Entry 1WCM (X-ray diffraction, 3.80 A resolution); this record covers chains A and H of the 12 polymer chains in the assembly.

[Chain A]
Protein: DNA-directed RNA polymerase II largest subunit
Source organism: Saccharomyces cerevisiae
Notes: EC 2.7.7.6
UniProt: P04050 (RPB1_YEAST); numbering as in UniProt (aligned over 1-1733)
Amino-acid sequence (1733 residues; each row starts with the number of its first residue):
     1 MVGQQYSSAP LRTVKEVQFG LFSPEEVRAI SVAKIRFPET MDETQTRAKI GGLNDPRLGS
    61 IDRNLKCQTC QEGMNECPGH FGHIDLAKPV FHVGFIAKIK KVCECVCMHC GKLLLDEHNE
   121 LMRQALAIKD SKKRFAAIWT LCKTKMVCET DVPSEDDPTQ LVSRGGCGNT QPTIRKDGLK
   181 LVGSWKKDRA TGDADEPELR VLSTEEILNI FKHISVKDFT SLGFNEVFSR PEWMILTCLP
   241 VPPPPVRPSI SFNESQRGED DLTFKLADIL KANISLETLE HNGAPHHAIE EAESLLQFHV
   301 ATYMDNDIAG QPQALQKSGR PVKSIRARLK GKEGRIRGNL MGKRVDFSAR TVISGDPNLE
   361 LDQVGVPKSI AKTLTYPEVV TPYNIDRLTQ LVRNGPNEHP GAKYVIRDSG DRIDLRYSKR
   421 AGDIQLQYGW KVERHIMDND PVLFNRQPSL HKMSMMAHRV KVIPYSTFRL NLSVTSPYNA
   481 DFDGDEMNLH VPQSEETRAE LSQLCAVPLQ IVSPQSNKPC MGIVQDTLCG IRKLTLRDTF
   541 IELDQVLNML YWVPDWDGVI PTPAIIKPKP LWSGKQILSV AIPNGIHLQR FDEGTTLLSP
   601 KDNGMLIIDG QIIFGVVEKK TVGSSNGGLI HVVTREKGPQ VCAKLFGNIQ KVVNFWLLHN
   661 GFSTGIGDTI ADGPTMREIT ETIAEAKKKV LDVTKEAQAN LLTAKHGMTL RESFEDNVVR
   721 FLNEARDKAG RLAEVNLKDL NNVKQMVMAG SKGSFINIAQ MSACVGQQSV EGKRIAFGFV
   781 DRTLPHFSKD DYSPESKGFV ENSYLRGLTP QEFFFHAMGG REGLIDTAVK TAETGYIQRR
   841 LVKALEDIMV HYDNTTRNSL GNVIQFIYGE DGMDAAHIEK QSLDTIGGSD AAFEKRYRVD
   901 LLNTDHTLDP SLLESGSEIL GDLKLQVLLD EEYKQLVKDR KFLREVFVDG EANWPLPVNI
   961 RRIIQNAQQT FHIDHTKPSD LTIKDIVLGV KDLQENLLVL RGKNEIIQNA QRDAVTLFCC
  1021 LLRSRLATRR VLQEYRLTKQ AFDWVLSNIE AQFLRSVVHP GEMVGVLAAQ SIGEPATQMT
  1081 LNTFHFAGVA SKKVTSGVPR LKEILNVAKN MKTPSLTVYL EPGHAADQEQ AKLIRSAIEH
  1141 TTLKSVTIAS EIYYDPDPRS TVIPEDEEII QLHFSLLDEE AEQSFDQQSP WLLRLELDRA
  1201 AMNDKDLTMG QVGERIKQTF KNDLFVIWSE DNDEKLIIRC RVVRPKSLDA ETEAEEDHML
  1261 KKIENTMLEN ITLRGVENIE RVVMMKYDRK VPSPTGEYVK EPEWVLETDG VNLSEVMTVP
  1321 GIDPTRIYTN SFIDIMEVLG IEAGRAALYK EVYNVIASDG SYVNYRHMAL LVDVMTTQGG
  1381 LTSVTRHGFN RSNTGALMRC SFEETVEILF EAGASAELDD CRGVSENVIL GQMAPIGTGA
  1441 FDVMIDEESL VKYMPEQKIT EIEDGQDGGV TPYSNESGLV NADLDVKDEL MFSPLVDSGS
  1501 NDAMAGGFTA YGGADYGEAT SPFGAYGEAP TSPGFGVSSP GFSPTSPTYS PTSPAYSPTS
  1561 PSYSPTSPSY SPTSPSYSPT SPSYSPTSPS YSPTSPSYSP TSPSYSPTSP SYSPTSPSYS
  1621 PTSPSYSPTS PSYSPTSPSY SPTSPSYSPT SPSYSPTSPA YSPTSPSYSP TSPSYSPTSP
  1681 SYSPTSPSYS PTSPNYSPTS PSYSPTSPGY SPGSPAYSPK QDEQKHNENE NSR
Not modelled in the structure: 1, 187-194, 1082-1091, 1177-1186, 1244-1253, 1456-1733
Bound ions: Zn2+ site 1: Cys67, Cys70, Cys77, His80; Zn2+ site 2: Cys110, Cys167; Mg2+: Asp481, Asp483
From the paper describing this entry:
  - conformationally variable residues (order/disorder transition): Ile1445 to Pro1455

[Chain H]
Protein: DNA-directed RNA polymerases I, II, and III 14.5 kDa polypeptide
Source organism: Saccharomyces cerevisiae
Notes: EC 2.7.7.6
UniProt: P20436 (RPB8_YEAST); residue numbers follow UniProt; this construct covers 1-146
Amino-acid sequence (146 residues; each row starts with the number of its first residue):
     1 MSNTLFDDIF QVSEVDPGRY NKVCRIEAAS TTQDQCKLTL DINVELFPVA AQDSLTVTIA
    61 SSLNLEDTPA NDSSATRSWR PPQAGDRSLA DDYDYVMYGT AYKFEEVSKD LIAVYYSFGG
   121 LLMRLEGNYR NLNNLKQENA YLLIRR
Not modelled in the structure: 1, 64-75

[Chain A / chain H interface]
Pairs across the interface (49):
  Arg537(A) with Tyr20(H); Arg25(H); Asp41(H), salt bridge; Gly120(H), hydrogen bond (side chain-backbone); Leu122(H)
  Asp538(A) with Tyr20(H); Asn21(H); Lys22(H), hydrogen bond (side chain-backbone)
  Val559(A) with Ser78(H)
  Ile560(A) with Ser78(H); Trp79(H), hydrogen bond (backbone-backbone)
  Thr562(A) with Trp79(H); Tyr98(H)
  Pro563(A) with Trp79(H); Tyr98(H)
  Ala564(A) with Met97(H); Tyr98(H), hydrogen bond (backbone-backbone); Phe118(H)
  Ile565(A) with Asn43(H); Tyr95(H); Val96(H)
  Ile566(A) with Val96(H), hydrogen bond (backbone-backbone)
  Lys567(A) with Asn43(H), hydrogen bond (side chain-backbone); Leu46(H), hydrogen bond (side chain-backbone); Phe47(H); Asp94(H); Tyr95(H); Val96(H), hydrogen bond (backbone-backbone)
  Pro568(A) with Leu46(H), hydrophobic; Asp94(H)
  Pro570(A) with Trp79(H), hydrophobic
  Trp572(A) with Trp79(H), hydrophobic
  Ser573(A) with Gly119(H), hydrogen bond (side chain-backbone)
  Lys575(A) with Gly120(H)
  Leu597(A) with Tyr102(H), hydrogen bond (backbone-side chain); Lys103(H); Tyr115(H)
  Leu598(A) with Arg25(H), hydrogen bond (backbone-side chain); Leu122(H), hydrophobic; Arg124(H)
  Ser599(A) with Arg25(H)
  Pro600(A) with Arg25(H)
  Asp602(A) with Tyr20(H)
  Ile613(A) with Tyr102(H), hydrophobic; Ser117(H), hydrogen bond (backbone-side chain)
  Phe614(A) with Leu122(H), hydrophobic
  Lys738(A) with Arg19(H)
  Asp974(A) with Lys136(H)
  Thr976(A) with Lys136(H)
Interface residues without a listed pair, chain A (37 interface residues in all): Leu536, Phe540, Leu543, Gly558, Lys569, Leu571, Gln576, Thr596, Leu606, Ile608, Asp739, His975
Interface residues without a listed pair, chain H (31 interface residues in all): Val23, Thr39, Arg77, Leu121, Tyr141

[Summary]
The interface between chain A and chain H involves 37 residues on one side and 31 on the other; the contacts
include 12 hydrogen bonds and 1 salt bridge. Polar pairs include Arg537(A)-Asp41(H), Arg537(A)-Gly120(H) and
Asp538(A)-Lys22(H). The Zn2+ site 1 is built by Cys67(A), Cys70(A), Cys77(A) and His80(A). From the paper:
conformational variability at Ile1445(A).
Chain A is DNA-directed RNA polymerase II largest subunit and chain H is DNA-directed RNA polymerases I, II,
and III 14.5 kDa polypeptide, both from Saccharomyces cerevisiae; the structure, Complete 12-Subunit RNA
Polymerase II at 3.8 Angstrom, was determined by X-ray diffraction, deposited together with 1Y14.
